9N5E - chains A and H of the 13 polymer chains in the assembly; structure by X-ray diffraction, 3.75 A resolution.

# Chain A
Protein: DNA-directed RNA polymerase II subunit RPB1
Source organism: Saccharomyces cerevisiae S288C
Notes: EC 2.7.7.6
Reference sequence: P04050 (RPB1_YEAST); numbering as in UniProt (aligned over 1-1733)
Sequence (1733 residues; numbered 1 to 1733; the number before each row is that of its first residue):
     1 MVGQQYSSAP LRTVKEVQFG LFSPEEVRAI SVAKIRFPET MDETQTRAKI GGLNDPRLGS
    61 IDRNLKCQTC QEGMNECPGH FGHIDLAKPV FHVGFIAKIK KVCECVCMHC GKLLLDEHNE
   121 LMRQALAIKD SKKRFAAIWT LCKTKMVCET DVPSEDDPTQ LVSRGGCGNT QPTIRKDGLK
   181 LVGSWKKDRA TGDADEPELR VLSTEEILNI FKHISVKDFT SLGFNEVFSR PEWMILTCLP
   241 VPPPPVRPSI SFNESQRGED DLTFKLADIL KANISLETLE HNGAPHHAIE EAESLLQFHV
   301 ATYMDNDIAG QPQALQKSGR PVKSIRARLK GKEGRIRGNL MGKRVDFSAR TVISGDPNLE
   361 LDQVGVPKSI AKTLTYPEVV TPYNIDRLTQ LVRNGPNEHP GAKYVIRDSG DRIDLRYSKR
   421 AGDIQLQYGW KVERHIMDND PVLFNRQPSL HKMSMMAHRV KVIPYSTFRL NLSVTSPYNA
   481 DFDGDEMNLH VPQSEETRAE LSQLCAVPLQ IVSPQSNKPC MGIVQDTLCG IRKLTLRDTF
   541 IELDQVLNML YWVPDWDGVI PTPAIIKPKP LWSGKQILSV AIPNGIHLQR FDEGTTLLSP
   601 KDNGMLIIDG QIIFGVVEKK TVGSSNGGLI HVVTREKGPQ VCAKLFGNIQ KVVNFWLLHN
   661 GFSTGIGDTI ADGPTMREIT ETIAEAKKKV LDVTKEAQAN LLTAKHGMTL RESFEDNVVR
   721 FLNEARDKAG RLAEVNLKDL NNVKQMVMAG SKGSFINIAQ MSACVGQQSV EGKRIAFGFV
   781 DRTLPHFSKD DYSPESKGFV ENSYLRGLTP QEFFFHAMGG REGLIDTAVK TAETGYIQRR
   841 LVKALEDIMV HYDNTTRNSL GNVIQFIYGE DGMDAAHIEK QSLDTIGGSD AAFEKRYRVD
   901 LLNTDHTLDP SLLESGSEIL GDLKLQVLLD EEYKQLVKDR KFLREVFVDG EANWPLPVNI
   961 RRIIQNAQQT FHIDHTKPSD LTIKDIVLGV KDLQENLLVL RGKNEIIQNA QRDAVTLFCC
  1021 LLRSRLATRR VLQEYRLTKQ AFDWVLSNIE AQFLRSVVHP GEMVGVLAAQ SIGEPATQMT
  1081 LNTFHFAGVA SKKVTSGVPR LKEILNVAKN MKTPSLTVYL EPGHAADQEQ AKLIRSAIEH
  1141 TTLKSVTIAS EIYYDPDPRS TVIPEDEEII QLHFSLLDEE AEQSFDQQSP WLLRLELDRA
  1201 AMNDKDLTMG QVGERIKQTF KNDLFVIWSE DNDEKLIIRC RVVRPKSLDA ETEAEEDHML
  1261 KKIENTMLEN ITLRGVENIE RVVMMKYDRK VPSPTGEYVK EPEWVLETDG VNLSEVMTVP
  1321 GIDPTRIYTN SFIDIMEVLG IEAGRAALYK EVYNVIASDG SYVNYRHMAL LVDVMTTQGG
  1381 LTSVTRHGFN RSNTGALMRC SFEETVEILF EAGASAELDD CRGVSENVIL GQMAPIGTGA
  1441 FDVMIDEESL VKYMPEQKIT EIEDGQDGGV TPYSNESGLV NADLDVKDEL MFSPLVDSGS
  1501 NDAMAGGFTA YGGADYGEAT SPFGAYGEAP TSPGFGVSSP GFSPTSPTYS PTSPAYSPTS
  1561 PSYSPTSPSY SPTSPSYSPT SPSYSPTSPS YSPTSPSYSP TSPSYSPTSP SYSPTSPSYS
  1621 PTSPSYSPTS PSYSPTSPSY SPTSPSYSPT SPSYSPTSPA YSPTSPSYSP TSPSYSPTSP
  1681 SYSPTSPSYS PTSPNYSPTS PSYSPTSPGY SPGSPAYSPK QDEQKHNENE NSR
Not modelled in the structure: 1-2, 154-160, 187-198, 250-256, 1082-1091, 1177-1186, 1244-1256, 1447-1733
UniProt features mapped onto this chain:
  - region: Pro248 to Asp260 (Lid loop), Asn306 to Lys323 (Rudder loop), Pro810 to Glu822 (Bridging helix)
  - binding site (Zn(2+)): Cys67, Cys70, Cys77, His80, Cys107, Cys110, Cys148, Cys167
  - binding site (Mg(2+)): Asp481, Asp483, Asp485
  - modified residue: Thr1471 (Phosphothreonine)
  - cross-link (Glycyl lysine isopeptide (Lys-Gly)): Lys695 (interchain with G-Cter in ubiquitin), Lys1246 (interchain with G-Cter in ubiquitin), Lys1350 (interchain with G-Cter in ubiquitin)
Metal / ion sites: Zn2+ site 1: Cys67, Cys70, Cys77, His80; Zn2+ site 2 near Cys110 (its only coordinating residue here); Mg2+: Asp483, Asp485 (shared with 1 residue of chain R)
Ligand contacts: AMP-CPP (APC; diphosphomethylphosphonic acid adenosyl ester): Arg446, Pro448, Asn479, Lys752

# Chain H
Protein: DNA-directed RNA polymerases I, II, and III subunit RPABC3
Source organism: Saccharomyces cerevisiae S288C
Reference sequence: P20436 (RPAB3_YEAST); numbering as in UniProt (aligned over 1-146)
Sequence (146 residues; numbered 1 to 146; the number before each row is that of its first residue):
     1 MSNTLFDDIF QVSEVDPGRY NKVCRIEAAS TTQDQCKLTL DINVELFPVA AQDSLTVTIA
    61 SSLNLEDTPA NDSSATRSWR PPQAGDRSLA DDYDYVMYGT AYKFEEVSKD LIAVYYSFGG
   121 LLMRLEGNYR NLNNLKQENA YLLIRR
Not modelled in the structure: 1, 64-75
UniProt features mapped onto this chain:
  - region: Asp16 to Thr39 (Non-specific ssDNA binding)
  - modified residue: Ser2 (N-acetylserine), Thr68 (Phosphothreonine)

# Chain A / chain H interface
Pairs across the interface - 52 pairs, chain A then chain H:
  Arg537(A) with Tyr20(H); Val23(H); Asp41(H), salt bridge; Gly120(H), hydrogen bond (side chain-backbone); Leu121(H)
  Asp538(A) with Tyr20(H); Asn21(H), hydrogen bond (side chain-backbone); Lys22(H), hydrogen bond (side chain-backbone); Val23(H)
  Phe540(A) with Asn43(H); Leu121(H), hydrophobic
  Leu543(A) with Trp79(H), hydrophobic
  Ile560(A) with Ser78(H); Trp79(H), hydrogen bond (backbone-backbone)
  Pro563(A) with Trp79(H); Tyr98(H)
  Ala564(A) with Met97(H); Tyr98(H), hydrogen bond (backbone-backbone); Gly119(H)
  Ile565(A) with Asn43(H); Leu46(H), hydrophobic; Tyr95(H); Val96(H); Met97(H), hydrophobic
  Ile566(A) with Val96(H), hydrogen bond (backbone-backbone)
  Lys567(A) with Asp91(H), hydrogen bond (side chain-backbone); Tyr93(H); Asp94(H); Val96(H)
  Pro568(A) with Asp94(H); Tyr95(H), hydrophobic; Val96(H)
  Pro570(A) with Trp79(H), hydrophobic
  Leu571(A) with Leu46(H), hydrophobic
  Trp572(A) with Trp79(H), hydrophobic
  Ser573(A) with Gly119(H), hydrogen bond (side chain-backbone)
  Lys575(A) with Gly120(H)
  Leu597(A) with Tyr102(H), hydrogen bond (backbone-side chain); Lys103(H); Tyr115(H); Leu122(H)
  Leu598(A) with Arg25(H); Leu122(H)
  Pro600(A) with Arg25(H)
  Asp602(A) with Tyr20(H)
  Leu606(A) with Tyr102(H), hydrophobic
  Ile613(A) with Tyr102(H), hydrophobic; Ser117(H), hydrogen bond (backbone-side chain); Gly120(H)
  Phe614(A) with Leu122(H), hydrophobic
  Asp739(A) with Arg19(H), salt bridge
  Ile973(A) with Lys136(H), hydrogen bond (backbone-side chain)
Other interface residues (no listed pair), chain A (34 interface residues in all): Gly558, Val559, Pro561, Thr562, Ser599, Lys601, Val616, Lys744, Met748
Other interface residues (no listed pair), chain H (31 interface residues in all): Thr39, Thr76, Leu89, Asp92

# In short
34 residues of chain A face 31 of chain H across their interface; the contacts include 11 hydrogen bonds and 2
salt bridges. Polar contacts include Arg537(A)-Asp41(H), Asp739(A)-Arg19(H) and Arg537(A)-Gly120(H). Ligands
of chain A: AMP-CPP.
Chain A is DNA-directed RNA polymerase II subunit RPB1 and chain H is DNA-directed RNA polymerases I, II, and
III subunit RPABC3, both from Saccharomyces cerevisiae S288C; the structure, RNA polymerase II elongation
complex with 8-oxoG at +1 site, AMPCPP in E-site, was determined by X-ray diffraction together with 9N5B,
9N5C, 9N5D, 9N5F and 9N5G from the same study.
